Entry 3ONW (X-ray diffraction, 2.38 A resolution); this record covers chains A and C.

Chain A:
Name: Guanine nucleotide-binding protein G(i) subunit alpha-1
From: Homo sapiens
Notes: EC 3.6.5.1
UniProt: P63096 (GNAI1_HUMAN); residues 31-354 here = UniProt positions 31-354
Chain sequence (328 residues; each row starts with the number of its first residue):
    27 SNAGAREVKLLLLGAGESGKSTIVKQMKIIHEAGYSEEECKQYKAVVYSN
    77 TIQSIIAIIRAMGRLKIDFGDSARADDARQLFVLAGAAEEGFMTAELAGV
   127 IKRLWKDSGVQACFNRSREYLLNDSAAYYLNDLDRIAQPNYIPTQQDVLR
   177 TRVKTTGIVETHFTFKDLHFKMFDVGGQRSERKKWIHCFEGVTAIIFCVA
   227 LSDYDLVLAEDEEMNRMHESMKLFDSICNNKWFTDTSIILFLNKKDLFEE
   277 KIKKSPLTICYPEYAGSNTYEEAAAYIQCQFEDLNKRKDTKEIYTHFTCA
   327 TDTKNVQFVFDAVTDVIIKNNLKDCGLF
Not modelled in the structure: 27-31, 348-354
Sequence notes: expression tag (27-30); engineered mutation Leu-147 (Gln in P63096)
Ligand contacts: GDP (guanosine-5'-diphosphate): Ala-41, Gly-42, Glu-43, Ser-44, Gly-45, Lys-46, Ser-47, Thr-48, Asn-149, Asp-150, Ser-151, Arg-176, Arg-178, Asn-269, Lys-270, Asp-272, Leu-273, Thr-324, Cys-325, Ala-326, Thr-327
Swiss-Prot annotation at these positions:
  - region: Lys-35 to Thr-48 (G1 motif), Asp-173 to Thr-181 (G2 motif), Phe-196 to Arg-205 (G3 motif), Ile-265 to Asp-272 (G4 motif), Thr-324 to Thr-329 (G5 motif)
  - binding site (GTP): Glu-43 to Thr-48, Ser-151, Leu-175 to Thr-181, Asp-200 to Gln-204, Asn-269 to Asp-272, Ala-326
  - binding site (Mg(2+)): Ser-47, Thr-181
  - modified residue: Arg-178 (ADP-ribosylarginine), Gln-204 (Deamidated glutamine), Cys-351 (ADP-ribosylcysteine)
  - natural variant: Gly-40 (G40C: In NEDHISB; G40R: In NEDHISB), Gly-45 (G45D: In NEDHISB), Thr-48 (T48I: In NEDHISB; T48K: In NEDHISB), Gln-52 (Q52P: In NEDHISB), Ser-75 (deletion: In NEDHISB; uncertain significance), Gln-172 (deletion: In NEDHISB), Asp-173 (D173V: In NEDHISB), Glu-186 to Phe-189 (deletion: In NEDHISB; uncertain significance), Cys-224 (C224Y: In NEDHISB), Lys-270 (K270N: In NEDHISB; K270R: In NEDHISB), Asp-272 (D272G: In NEDHISB), Ala-326 (A326P: In NEDHISB), 1 further natural variant entry in UniProt
  - mutagenesis: Gly-42 (G42R: Abolishes switch to an activated conformation and dissociation from beta and gamma subunits upon GTP binding. Abolishes interaction with RGS family members), Glu-116 (E116L: Enhances interaction (inactive GDP-bound) with RGS14), Glu-245 (E245L: Enhances interaction (inactive GDP-bound) with RGS14)

Chain C:
Name: Regulator of G-protein signaling 14
UniProt: O43566 (RGS14_HUMAN); residues 496-531 here correspond to UniProt positions 497-532 (UniProt number = residue number + 1)
Chain sequence (36 residues; numbered 496 to 531; the number before each row is that of its first residue):
   496 DIEGLVELLNRVQSSGAHDQRGLLRKEDLVLPEFLQ
Not modelled in the structure: 496
Reported in the primary citation:
  - binding site for GDP: Arg-516
  - conformationally variable residues (order/disorder transition): Gly-511, Ala-512, His-513

Chain A / chain C interface:
Pairs across the interface (75):
  Leu-39(A) / Leu-504(C)  hydrophobic
  Leu-39(A) / Gln-508(C)
  Gly-40(A) / Gln-508(C)  hydrogen bond (backbone-side chain)
  Ala-41(A) / Val-507(C)
  Gly-42(A) / Val-507(C)  hydrogen bond (backbone-backbone)
  Gly-42(A) / Gln-508(C)
  Gly-42(A) / Ser-510(C)
  Glu-43(A) / Gly-511(C)
  Glu-43(A) / Ala-512(C)
  Glu-43(A) / Arg-516(C)  salt bridge
  Lys-46(A) / Gln-508(C)
  Ala-71(A) / Leu-518(C)  hydrophobic
  Val-72(A) / Leu-518(C)
  Ser-75(A) / Gly-517(C)  hydrogen bond (side chain-backbone)
  Ser-75(A) / Leu-518(C)
  Ser-75(A) / Leu-519(C)
  Asn-76(A) / Gln-515(C)
  Asn-76(A) / Gly-517(C)
  Ile-78(A) / Leu-519(C)  hydrophobic
  Gln-79(A) / Asp-514(C)
  Gln-79(A) / Gln-515(C)
  Gln-79(A) / Arg-516(C)  hydrogen bond (side chain-backbone)
  Gln-79(A) / Gly-517(C)  hydrogen bond (side chain-backbone)
  Gln-79(A) / Leu-518(C)
  Gln-79(A) / Leu-519(C)
  Gln-79(A) / Asp-523(C)  hydrogen bond
  Ile-82(A) / Asp-523(C)
  Ile-82(A) / Leu-524(C)  hydrophobic
  Ala-83(A) / Gln-515(C)
  Ile-85(A) / Phe-529(C)
  Ile-85(A) / Leu-530(C)  hydrophobic
  Arg-86(A) / Asp-523(C)  hydrogen bond (side chain-backbone)
  Arg-86(A) / Val-525(C)  hydrogen bond (side chain-backbone)
  Arg-86(A) / Pro-527(C)
  Gly-89(A) / Phe-529(C)
  Ala-101(A) / Leu-530(C)
  Ala-104(A) / Leu-530(C)  hydrophobic
  Arg-105(A) / Leu-530(C)  hydrogen bond (side chain-backbone)
  Phe-108(A) / Leu-524(C)
  Phe-108(A) / Leu-526(C)  hydrophobic
  Phe-108(A) / Pro-527(C)
  Ala-111(A) / Leu-524(C)  hydrophobic
  Gly-112(A) / Leu-524(C)
  Glu-116(A) / Leu-518(C)
  Leu-147(A) / Gly-511(C)
  Leu-147(A) / Gln-515(C)  hydrogen bond (backbone-side chain)
  Leu-148(A) / Gln-515(C)
  Asn-149(A) / Gln-515(C)  hydrogen bond
  Arg-178(A) / Ala-512(C)  hydrogen bond (side chain-backbone)
  Arg-178(A) / Gln-515(C)  hydrogen bond (side chain-backbone)
  Arg-178(A) / Arg-516(C)
  Arg-178(A) / Gly-517(C)  hydrogen bond (backbone-backbone)
  Val-179(A) / Arg-516(C)  hydrogen bond (backbone-side chain)
  Val-179(A) / Gly-517(C)
  Lys-180(A) / Arg-520(C)
  Gly-202(A) / Gln-508(C)  hydrogen bond (backbone-side chain)
  Gly-203(A) / Gln-508(C)
  Gly-203(A) / Ser-509(C)
  Arg-205(A) / Asn-505(C)
  Ser-206(A) / Asn-505(C)  hydrogen bond (backbone-side chain)
  Arg-208(A) / Ile-497(C)
  Arg-208(A) / Glu-498(C)  salt bridge
  Trp-211(A) / Leu-504(C)  hydrophobic
  Trp-211(A) / Asn-505(C)  hydrogen bond
  Phe-215(A) / Leu-500(C)  hydrophobic
  Phe-215(A) / Leu-504(C)  hydrophobic
  Arg-242(A) / Ser-510(C)
  Glu-245(A) / Val-507(C)
  Lys-248(A) / Leu-503(C)
  Leu-249(A) / Leu-503(C)  hydrophobic
  Leu-249(A) / Leu-504(C)  hydrophobic
  Leu-249(A) / Val-507(C)  hydrophobic
  Ser-252(A) / Leu-500(C)
  Ile-253(A) / Leu-500(C)  hydrophobic
  Asn-256(A) / Ile-497(C)
Also at the interface, not in a pair above, chain A (48 interface residues in all): Leu-38, Phe-95, Val-201, Phe-259
Also at the interface, not in a pair above, chain C (30 interface residues in all): Val-501, Arg-506, Glu-522, Gln-531

In short:
Chain A and chain C form an interface of 48 and 30 residues respectively; the contacts include 18 hydrogen
bonds and 2 salt bridges. Polar pairs include Glu-43(A)/Arg-516(C), Arg-208(A)/Glu-498(C) and
Gly-40(A)/Gln-508(C). Chain A binds GDP. From the paper: a binding site for GDP at Arg-516(C); conformational
variability at Gly-511(C), Ala-512(C) and His-513(C).
Chain A is Guanine nucleotide-binding protein G(i) subunit alpha-1 (Homo sapiens) and chain C is Regulator of
G-protein signaling 14; the structure, Structure of a G-alpha-i1 mutant with enhanced affinity for the RGS14
GoLoco motif, was determined by X-ray diffraction.
